Entry 8D6W (electron microscopy, 3.00 A resolution); this record covers chains G and U of the 35 polymer chains in the assembly.

Chain G:
Name: Proteasome subunit alpha
Organism: Mycobacterium tuberculosis
Notes: EC 3.4.25.1
UniProt: A5U4D5 (PSA_MYCTA); residues 1-248 here = UniProt positions 1-248
Sequence (248 residues; row label = number of the first residue in the row):
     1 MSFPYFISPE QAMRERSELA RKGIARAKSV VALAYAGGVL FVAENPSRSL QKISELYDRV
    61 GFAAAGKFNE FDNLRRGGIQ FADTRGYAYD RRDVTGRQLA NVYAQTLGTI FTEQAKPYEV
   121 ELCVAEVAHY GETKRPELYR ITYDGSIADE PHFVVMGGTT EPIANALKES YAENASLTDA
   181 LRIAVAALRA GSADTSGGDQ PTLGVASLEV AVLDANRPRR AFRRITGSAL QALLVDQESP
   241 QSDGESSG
Unresolved in the structure: 1-7, 191-202, 235-248
What the authors report for this chain:
  - mutagenesis - E119A: abolished catalytic activity on Pup-FabD
  - mutagenesis - D144A, S146A: decreased catalytic activity on Pup-FabD

Chain U:
Name: Proteasome subunit beta
Organism: Mycobacterium tuberculosis
Notes: EC 3.4.25.1
UniProt: A0A045HFG5 (A0A045HFG5_MYCTX); residues 244-534 here correspond to UniProt positions 1-291 (UniProt number = residue number - 243)
Sequence (291 residues; row label = number of the first residue in the row):
   244 MTWPLPDRLS INSLSGTPAV DLSSFTDFLR RQAPELLPAS ISGGAPLAGG DAQLPHGTTI
   304 VALKYPGGVV MAGDRRSTQG NMISGRDVRK VYITDDYTAT GIAGTAAVAV EFARLYAVEL
   364 EHYEKLEGVP LTFAGKINRL AIMVRGNLAA AMQGLLALPL LAGYDIHASD PQSAGRIVSF
   424 DAAGGWNIEE EGYQAVGSGS LFAKSSMKKL YSQVTDGDSG LRVAVEALYD AADDDSATGG
   484 PDLVRGIFPT AVIIDADGAV DVPESRIAEL ARAIIESRSG ADTFGSDGGE K
Unresolved in the structure: 244-300, 523-534

Chain G / chain U interface:
Contacting residue pairs (24; chain G residue first):
  Glu-55(G) with Lys-368(U)
  Leu-56(G) with Lys-368(U), hydrogen bond (backbone-side chain)
  Tyr-57(G) with Lys-368(U)
  Asp-58(G) with Glu-364(U)
  Arg-75(G) with Lys-368(U), hydrogen bond (side chain-backbone); Leu-369(U), hydrogen bond (side chain-backbone)
  Arg-76(G) with Leu-369(U); Glu-370(U), salt bridge
  Ile-79(G) with His-365(U); Lys-368(U); Leu-369(U), hydrophobic
  Gln-80(G) with His-365(U)
  Asp-83(G) with His-365(U), salt bridge; Lys-368(U), salt bridge
  Gly-86(G) with Arg-357(U)
  Tyr-87(G) with Glu-354(U); Arg-357(U), hydrogen bond (backbone-side chain); Leu-358(U); Val-361(U), hydrophobic
  Tyr-89(G) with Arg-357(U)
  Arg-91(G) with Glu-364(U), salt bridge
  Arg-220(G) with Glu-364(U), salt bridge; Glu-367(U), salt bridge; Lys-368(U)
Other interface residues (no listed pair), chain G (15 interface residues in all): Arg-219

Overview:
15 residues of chain G and 10 residues of chain U are in contact; the contacts include 4 hydrogen bonds and 6
salt bridges. Polar pairs include Arg-76(G)/Glu-370(U), Asp-83(G)/His-365(U) and Asp-83(G)/Lys-368(U). The
paper reports that D144A and S146A of chain G reduce catalytic activity on Pup-FabD; E119A of chain G
abolishes catalytic activity on Pup-FabD.
Here chain G is Proteasome subunit alpha and chain U is Proteasome subunit beta, both from Mycobacterium
tuberculosis. Entry 8D6W (Structure of the Mycobacterium tuberculosis 20S proteasome bound to the C-terminal
GQYL motif of the ADP-bound ...) was determined by electron microscopy, deposited together with 8D6V, 8D6X and
8D6Y.
